Entry 7NMZ (X-ray diffraction, 2.30 A resolution); this record covers chains AA and C of the 3 polymer chains in the assembly.

Chain AA:
Protein: 14-3-3 protein eta
Organism: Homo sapiens
Notes: engineered mutation(s): S235Stop
UniProtKB: Q04917 (1433F_HUMAN); residues 3-236 here correspond to UniProt positions 1-234 (UniProt number = residue number - 2)
Sequence (236 residues; numbered 1 to 236; the number before each row is that of its first residue):
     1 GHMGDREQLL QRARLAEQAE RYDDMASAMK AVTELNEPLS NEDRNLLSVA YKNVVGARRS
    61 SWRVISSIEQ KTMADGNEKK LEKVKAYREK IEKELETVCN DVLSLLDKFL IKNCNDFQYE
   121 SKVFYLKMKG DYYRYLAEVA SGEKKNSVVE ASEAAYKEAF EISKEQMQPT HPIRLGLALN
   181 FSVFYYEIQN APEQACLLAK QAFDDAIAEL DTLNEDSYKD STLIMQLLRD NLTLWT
Sequence notes: expression tag (1-2)
Curated features (UniProtKB/Swiss-Prot):
  - site (Interaction with phosphoserine on interacting protein): R59, R134
  - modified residue: G4 (N-acetylglycine), S27 (Phosphoserine), S61 (Phosphoserine)

Chain C:
Protein: E3 ubiquitin-protein ligase NEDD4-like
Organism: Homo sapiens
Notes: EC 2.3.2.26
UniProtKB: Q96PU5 (NED4L_HUMAN); residue numbers follow UniProt; this construct covers 335-455
Sequence (125 residues; each row starts with the number of its first residue):
   331 GAMGSSRLRS CSVTDAVAEQ GHLPPPSAPA GRARSSAVTG GEEPTPSVAY VHTTPGLPSG
   391 WEERKDAKGR TYYVNHNNRT TTWTRPIMQL AEDGASGSAT NSNNHLIEPQ IRRPRSLSSP
   451 TVTLS
Unresolved in the structure: 331-337, 347-443
Sequence notes: expression tag (331-334); engineered mutation A367 (Thr in Q96PU5)
Modified residues: S342 (phosphoserine; SEP); S448 (phosphoserine; SEP)
Curated features (UniProtKB/Swiss-Prot):
  - modified residue (Phosphoserine): S342, S446, S448, S449
  - natural variant: P355 (P355L: Impaired ability to inhibit SCNN)
  - mutagenesis: S448 (S448A: Abolishes interaction with 1433F)
Reported in the primary citation:
  - post-translational modification sites: S342, S448
  - mutagenesis - S342A/T367A/S448A: abolished binding to 14-3-3eta

Interface between chain AA and chain C:
Pairs across the interface (33; chain AA residue first):
  R14(AA) - S455(C)
  E17(AA) - T453(C)  hydrogen bond
  E17(AA) - S455(C)  hydrogen bond
  N45(AA) - V452(C)  hydrogen bond (side chain-backbone)
  N45(AA) - T453(C)  hydrogen bond
  N45(AA) - L454(C)  hydrogen bond (side chain-backbone)
  L46(AA) - S455(C)
  S48(AA) - T451(C)
  V49(AA) - T451(C)
  V49(AA) - T453(C)
  K52(AA) - T451(C)
  R59(AA) - S448(C)
  K127(AA) - S449(C)
  R134(AA) - S448(C)
  Y135(AA) - S448(C)
  G176(AA) - S449(C)
  L179(AA) - L447(C)
  L179(AA) - S448(C)
  L179(AA) - S449(C)
  N180(AA) - S448(C)
  N180(AA) - S449(C)  hydrogen bond (side chain-backbone)
  V183(AA) - S446(C)
  V183(AA) - L447(C)
  Y186(AA) - S446(C)
  E187(AA) - S446(C)  hydrogen bond
  L223(AA) - P450(C)  hydrophobic
  L227(AA) - L447(C)  hydrophobic
  L227(AA) - S448(C)
  L227(AA) - P450(C)
  N231(AA) - S446(C)
  N231(AA) - L447(C)  hydrogen bond (side chain-backbone)
  L234(AA) - P444(C)
  W235(AA) - S446(C)  hydrogen bond
Other interface residues (no listed pair), chain AA (24 interface residues in all): N41, D230
Other interface residues (no listed pair), chain C (12 interface residues in all): R445
The authors on this interface:
  - specific contacts: E17(AA)-T453(C) (hydrogen bond), E17(AA)-S455(C) (hydrogen bond), N45(AA)-V452(C), N45(AA)-T453(C)
  - interface residues, chain AA: E17(AA), N45(AA)

Overview:
24 residues of chain AA and 12 residues of chain C are in contact; the contacts include 9 hydrogen bonds.
Polar contacts include E17(AA)-T453(C), E17(AA)-S455(C) and N45(AA)-V452(C). The authors report hydrogen bonds
between E17(AA) and T453(C) and E17(AA) and S455(C); contacts between N45(AA) and V452(C) and N45(AA) and
T453(C). From the paper: S342A/T367A/S448A of chain C abolish binding to 14-3-3eta; interface residues E17(AA)
and N45(AA).
Here chain AA is 14-3-3 protein eta and chain C is E3 ubiquitin-protein ligase NEDD4-like, both from Homo
sapiens. Entry 7NMZ (Structure of 14-3-3 eta in complex with Nedd4-2(335-455) containing two 14-3-3 binding
motifs Ser342 and Ser448) was determined by X-ray diffraction, deposited together with 6ZBT and 6ZC9.
